8IA5 - chains A and B; structure by X-ray diffraction, 1.93 A resolution.

# Chain A
Protein: Protein Mdm4
From: Homo sapiens
Reference sequence: O15151 (MDM4_HUMAN), isoform O15151-5; residues 22-110 here correspond to UniProt positions 23-111 (UniProt number = residue number + 1)
Sequence (90 residues; each row starts with the number of its first residue):
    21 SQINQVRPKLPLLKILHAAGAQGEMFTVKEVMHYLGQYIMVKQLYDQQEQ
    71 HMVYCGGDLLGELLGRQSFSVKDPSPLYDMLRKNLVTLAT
Disordered / not traced: 21, 108-110
Sequence notes: expression tag (21)
Small-molecule neighbours:
  - Nutlin 3a (NUT; 4-({(4S,5R)-4,5-bis(4-chlorophenyl)-2-[4-methoxy-2-(propan-2-yloxy)phenyl]-4,5-dihydro-1H-imidazol-1-yl}carbonyl)piperazin-2-one): Met52, Leu55, Gly56, Ile59, Met60, Tyr65, Gln70, His71, Val73, Phe89, Val91, Lys92, Pro94, Leu97, Tyr98
  - 1,4,7,10,13,16-hexaoxacyclooctadecane (O4B): Leu30, Pro31, Lys34, Leu79

# Chain B
Protein: 9-residue peptide
Sequence (9 residues; numbered 1 to 9; the number before each row is that of its first residue):
     1 DLENLYFQG
Small-molecule neighbours: Nutlin 3a (NUT; 4-({(4S,5R)-4,5-bis(4-chlorophenyl)-2-[4-methoxy-2-(propan-2-yloxy)phenyl]-4,5-dihydro-1H-imidazol-1-yl}carbonyl)piperazin-2-one): Leu2, Glu3, Tyr6, Phe7

# Interface between chain A and chain B
Pairs across the interface (12; chain A residue first):
  Val48(A) - Leu2(B)  hydrophobic
  Val48(A) - Leu5(B)  hydrophobic
  Lys49(A) - Leu5(B)  hydrogen bond (side chain-backbone)
  Lys49(A) - Tyr6(B)  hydrogen bond (side chain-backbone)
  Lys49(A) - Gln8(B)
  Met52(A) - Tyr6(B)
  His53(A) - Tyr6(B)  hydrogen bond (side chain-backbone)
  Pro94(A) - Glu3(B)
  Tyr98(A) - Asp1(B)
  Tyr98(A) - Leu2(B)  hydrogen bond (side chain-backbone)
  Tyr98(A) - Glu3(B)  hydrogen bond
  Leu101(A) - Leu2(B)  hydrophobic

# In short
7 residues of chain A face 6 of chain B across their interface, with 5 hydrogen bonds. Polar contacts include
Lys49(A)-Leu5(B), Lys49(A)-Tyr6(B) and His53(A)-Tyr6(B). Nutlin 3a is bound between chain A and chain B. Chain
A binds 1,4,7,10,13,16-hexaoxacyclooctadecane.
Here chain A is Protein Mdm4 (Homo sapiens) and chain B is a 9-residue peptide. Entry 8IA5 (Small peptide
enhances the binding of nutline-3a to N-terminal domain of MdmX) was determined by X-ray diffraction.
